PDB entry 8VK7 | electron microscopy, 3.09 A resolution | chains A and T of the 35 polymer chains in the assembly

== Chain A ==
Molecule: 23S ribosomal RNA
Source organism: Mycolicibacterium smegmatis MC2 155
Sequence (3120 nucleotides; numbered 1 to 3120; the number before each row is that of its first residue):
     1 UAAGUGUUUAAGGGCGCAUGGUGGAUGCCUUGGCACUGGGAGCCGAUGAA
    51 GGACGUAGGAGGCUGCGAUAAGCCUCGGGGAGCUGUCAACCGAGCGUUGA
   101 UCCGAGGAUGUCCGAAUGGGGAAACCCGGCACGAGUGAUGUCGUGUCACC
   151 AGGCGCUGAAUAUAUAGGCGUCUGGGGGGAACGCGGGGAAGUGAAACAUC
   201 UCAGUACCCGUAGGAAGAGAAAACAAAAUGUGAUUCCGUGAGUAGUGGCG
   251 AGCGAAAGCGGAGGAUGGCUAAACCGUAUGCAUGUGAUACCGGGUAGGGG
   301 UUGUGUGUGCGGGGUUGUGGGACCUAUCUUUCCGGCUCUACCUGGCUGGA
   351 GGGCAGUGAGAAAAUGUUGUGGUUAGCGGAAAUGGCUUGGGAUGGCCUGC
   401 CGUAGACGGUGAGAGCCCGGUACGUGAAAACCCGACGUCUGUCUUGAUGG
   451 UGUUCCCGAGUAGCAGCGGGCCCGUGGAAUCUGCUGUGAAUCUGCCGGGA
   501 CCACCCGGUAAGCCUGAAUACUUCCCAGUGACCGAUAGCGGAUUAGUACC
   551 GUGAGGGAAUGGUGAAAAGUACCCCGGGAGGGGAGUGAAAGAGUACCUGA
   601 AACCGUGCGCUUACAAUCCGUCAGAGCCCUCGACGUGUCGUGGGGUGAUG
   651 GCGUGCCUUUUGAAGAAUGAGCCUGCGAGUCAGGGACAUGUCGCGAGGUU
   701 AACCCGGGUGGGGUAGCCGCAGCGAAAGCGAGUCUGAAUAGGGCGUAUCC
   751 ACACAAGAGUGUGUGGUGUAGUGGUGUGUUCUGGACCCGAAGCGGAGUGA
   801 UCUACCCAUGGCCAGGGUGAAGCGCGGGUAAGACCGCGUGGAGGCCCGAA
   851 CCCACUUAGGUUGAAGACUGAGGGGAUGAGCUGUGGGUAGGGGUGAAAGG
   901 CCAAUCAAACUCCGUGAUAGCUGGUUCUCCCCGAAAUGCAUUUAGGUGCA
   951 GCGUCGCAUGUUUCUUGCCGGAGGUAGAGCUACUGGAUGGCCGAUGGGCC
  1001 CCACAGGGUUACUGACGUCAGCCAAACUCCGAAUGCCGGUAAGUCCAAGA
  1051 GUGCGGCAGUGAGACGGCGGGGGAUAAGCUCCGUGCGUCGAGAGGGAAAC
  1101 AGCCCAGAUCGCCGGCUAAGGCCCCUAAGCGUGUGCUAAGUGGAAAAGGA
  1151 UGUGCAGUCGCGAAGACAACCAGGAGGUUGGCUUAGAAGCAGCCACCCUU
  1201 GAAAGAGUGCGUAAUAGCUCACUGGUCAAGUGAUUGUGCGCCGAUAAUGU
  1251 AGCGGGGCUCAAGCACACCGCCGAAGCCGCGGCAGCCAACGUGUUGGCUG
  1301 GGUAGGGGAGCGUCCUGCAUCCGGUGAAGCCGCCGAGUGAUCGAGUGGUG
  1351 GAGGGUGUGGGAGUGAGAAUGCAGGCAUGAGUAGCGAUUAGGCAAGUGAG
  1401 AACCUUGCCCGCCGAAAGACCAAGGGUUCCUGGGCCAGGCCAGUCCGCCC
  1451 AGGGUGAGUCGGGACCUAAGGCGAGGCCGACAGGCGUAGUCGAUGGACAA
  1501 CGGGUUGAUAUUCCCGUACCCGUGUAUGUGCGUCCAUGAUGAAUCAGCGG
  1551 UACUAACCAUCCAAAACCACCGUGACCGCACCUUUCGGGGUGUGGCGUUG
  1601 GUGGGGCUGCAUGGGACCUUCGUUGGUAGUAGUCAAGCGAUGGGGUGACG
  1651 CAGGAAGGUAGCCGUACCGGUCAGUGGUAAUACCGGGGUAAGCCUGUAGG
  1701 GAGUCAGAUAGGUAAAUCCGUCUGGCAUAUAUCCUGAGAGGUGAUGCAUA
  1751 GCCGAGUGAGGCGAAUUCGGUGAUCCUAUGCUGCCGAGAAAAGCCUCUAG
  1801 CGAGGACAUACACGGCCCGUACCCCAAACCAACACAGGUGGUCAGGUAGA
  1851 GAAUACUAAGGCGUACGAGUGAACUAUGGUUAAGGAACUCGGCAAAAUGC
  1901 CCCCGUAACUUCGGGAGAAGGGGGACCCACAUGGCGUGUAAGCCUUUACG
  1951 GCCCAAGCGUGAGUGGGUGGCACAAACCAGUGAGAAGCGACUGUUUACUA
  2001 AAAACACAGGUCCGUGCGAAGUCGCAAGACGAUGUAUACGGACUGACGCC
  2051 UGCCCGGUGCUGGAAGGUUAAGAGGACCCGUUAACUCCCUUUGGGGGUGA
  2101 AGCGGAGAAUUUAAGCCCCAGUAAACGGCGGUGGUAACUAUAACCAUCCU
  2151 AAGGUAGCGAAAUUCCUUGUCGGGUAAGUUCCGACCUGCACGAAUGGCGU
  2201 AACGACUUCUCAACUGUCUCAACCAUAGACUCGGCGAAAUUGCACUACGA
  2251 GUAAAGAUGCUCGUUACGCGCGGCAGGACGAAAAGACCCCGGGACCUUCA
  2301 CUACAACUUGGUAUUGGUGCUCGAUACGGUUUGUGUAGGAUAGGUGGGAG
  2351 ACUGUGAAGCUCACACGCCAGUGUGGGUGGAGUCGUUGUUGAAAUACCAC
  2401 UCUGAUCGUAUUGGGCCUCUAACCUCGGACCGUAUAUCCGGUUCAGGGAC
  2451 AGUGCCUGGUGGGUAGUUUAACUGGGGCGGUUGCCUCCUAAAAUGUAACG
  2501 GAGGCGCCCAAAGGUUCCCUCAACCUGGACGGCAAUCAGGUGUUGAGUGU
  2551 AAGUGCACAAGGGAGCUUGACUGCGAGACGGACAUGUCGAGCAGGGACGA
  2601 AAGUCGGGACUAGUGAUCCGGCACCUCUGAGUGGAAGGGGUGUCGCUCAA
  2651 CGGAUAAAAGGUACCCCGGGGAUAACAGGCUGAUCUUCCCCAAGAGUCCA
  2701 UAUCGACGGGAUGGUUUGGCACCUCGAUGUCGGCUCGUCGCAUCCUGGGG
  2751 CUGGAGCAGGUCCCAAGGGUUGGGCUGUUCGCCCAUUAAAGCGGCACGCG
  2801 AGCUGGGUUUAGAACGUCGUGAGACAGUUCGGUCUCUAUCCGCCGCGCGC
  2851 GUCAGAAGCUUGAGGAAACCUGUCCCUAGUACGAGAGGACCGGGACGGAC
  2901 GAACCUCUGGUAUACCAGUUGUCCCACCAGGGGCACGGCUGGAUAGCCAC
  2951 GUUCGGACAGGAUAACCGCUGAAAGCAUCUAAGCGGGAAACCUCUUCCAA
  3001 GACCAGGCUUCUCACCCUCUAGGAGGGAUAAGGCCCCCCGCAGACCACGG
  3051 GAUUGAUAGACCAGACCUGGAAGCCUAGUAAUAGGUGCAGGGAACUGGCA
  3101 CUAACCGGCCGAAAACUUAC
Unresolved in the structure: 1, 1546-1619, 2056-2150

== Chain T ==
Protein: 50S Ribosomal Protein L22
Source organism: Mycolicibacterium smegmatis MC2 155
Reference sequence: A0QSD6 (RL22_MYCS2); numbering as in UniProt (aligned over 1-153)
Sequence (153 residues; each row starts with the number of its first residue):
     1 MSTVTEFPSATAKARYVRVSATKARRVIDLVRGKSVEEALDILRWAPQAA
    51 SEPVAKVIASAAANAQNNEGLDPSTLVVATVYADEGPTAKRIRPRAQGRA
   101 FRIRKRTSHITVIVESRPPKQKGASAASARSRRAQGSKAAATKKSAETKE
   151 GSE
Unresolved in the structure: 1-5, 120-153

== Chain A / chain T interface ==
Pairs across the interface (87; chain A residue first):
  G20(A) / Asp-84(T)  hydrogen bond to the base
  G21(A) / Arg-15(T)  phosphate contact
  G21(A) / Asp-84(T)  sugar contact
  G21(A) / Glu-85(T)  hydrogen bond to the sugar
  G21(A) / His-109(T)  phosphate contact
  U22(A) / Glu-85(T)  sugar contact
  U22(A) / Gly-86(T)  sugar contact
  U22(A) / Pro-87(T)  phosphate contact
  U22(A) / His-109(T)  salt bridge to the phosphate
  G23(A) / Pro-87(T)  phosphate contact
  C574(A) / Asn-67(T)  sugar contact
  C575(A) / Ser-60(T)  sugar contact
  C575(A) / Ala-63(T)  sugar contact
  G576(A) / Lys-56(T)  hydrogen bond to the phosphate
  G577(A) / Lys-56(T)  salt bridge to the phosphate
  G578(A) / Lys-56(T)  base contact
  G580(A) / Lys-13(T)  hydrogen bond to the sugar
  G580(A) / Ala-14(T)  sugar contact
  G580(A) / Arg-15(T)  hydrogen bond to the sugar
  G580(A) / Ser-60(T)  base contact
  G581(A) / Ala-12(T)  sugar contact
  G581(A) / Lys-13(T)  hydrogen bond to the sugar
  G581(A) / Arg-15(T)  phosphate contact
  G581(A) / Asn-64(T)  hydrogen bond to the base
  G582(A) / Thr-11(T)  sugar contact
  G582(A) / Lys-13(T)  salt bridge to the phosphate
  G582(A) / Asn-64(T)  hydrogen bond to the sugar
  G582(A) / Asn-68(T)  hydrogen bond to the sugar
  G583(A) / Asn-68(T)  sugar contact
  A595(A) / Tyr-16(T)  stacking on the base
  C604(A) / Arg-25(T)  hydrogen bond to the sugar
  G605(A) / Arg-25(T)  salt bridge to the phosphate
  G605(A) / Tyr-82(T)  sugar contact
  G605(A) / Ala-83(T)  sugar contact
  U606(A) / Arg-32(T)  sugar contact
  U606(A) / Tyr-82(T)  sugar contact
  G607(A) / Arg-32(T)  phosphate contact
  U862(A) / Arg-95(T)  sugar contact
  U862(A) / Ala-96(T)  phosphate contact
  U862(A) / Arg-99(T)  sugar contact
  U862(A) / Phe-101(T)  sugar contact
  G863(A) / Arg-95(T)  salt bridge to the phosphate
  G863(A) / Ala-96(T)  base contact
  G863(A) / Gln-97(T)  base contact
  G866(A) / Ala-96(T)  phosphate contact
  G866(A) / Gln-97(T)  hydrogen bond to the phosphate
  G866(A) / Gly-98(T)  base contact
  G1375(A) / Lys-90(T)  salt bridge to the phosphate
  C1376(A) / Thr-88(T)  phosphate contact
  C1376(A) / Lys-90(T)  salt bridge to the phosphate
  A1377(A) / Arg-106(T)  salt bridge to the phosphate
  G1381(A) / Ser-20(T)  hydrogen bond to the base
  G1381(A) / Thr-22(T)  hydrogen bond to the base
  G1381(A) / Lys-23(T)  base contact
  G1381(A) / Arg-106(T)  base contact
  C1436(A) / Arg-18(T)  hydrogen bond to the base
  A1437(A) / Arg-18(T)  phosphate contact
  A1437(A) / Arg-91(T)  sugar contact
  G1438(A) / Arg-91(T)  salt bridge to the phosphate
  G1438(A) / Lys-105(T)  phosphate contact
  C1440(A) / Arg-93(T)  hydrogen bond to the base
  A1832(A) / Pro-94(T)  base contact
  A1832(A) / Arg-95(T)  hydrogen bond to the base
  A1832(A) / Gly-98(T)  base contact
  A1832(A) / Arg-99(T)  hydrogen bond to the base
  A1832(A) / Ala-100(T)  base contact
  C1833(A) / Pro-94(T)  sugar contact
  G2233(A) / Gln-48(T)  hydrogen bond to the phosphate
  G2234(A) / Arg-26(T)  salt bridge to the phosphate
  G2234(A) / Gln-48(T)  phosphate contact
  G2234(A) / Ala-49(T)  hydrogen bond to the phosphate
  C2235(A) / Lys-23(T)  salt bridge to the phosphate
  C2235(A) / Lys-105(T)  sugar contact
  G2236(A) / Ser-20(T)  hydrogen bond to the phosphate
  G2236(A) / Lys-23(T)  hydrogen bond to the base
  G2236(A) / Ile-103(T)  phosphate contact
  G2236(A) / Arg-104(T)  phosphate contact
  G2236(A) / Lys-105(T)  salt bridge to the phosphate
  A2237(A) / Arg-95(T)  hydrogen bond to the base
  A2237(A) / Phe-101(T)  sugar contact
  A2237(A) / Arg-102(T)  hydrogen bond to the sugar
  A2237(A) / Ile-103(T)  phosphate contact
  A2237(A) / Arg-104(T)  salt bridge to the phosphate
  A2237(A) / Arg-106(T)  salt bridge to the phosphate
  A2238(A) / Phe-101(T)  sugar contact
  A2238(A) / Arg-104(T)  salt bridge to the phosphate
  U2837(A) / Arg-95(T)  base contact
Other interface residues (no listed pair), chain A (41 interface residues in all): U861, A865, G1439
Other interface residues (no listed pair), chain T (49 interface residues in all): Val-19, Pro-47, Ala-50, Ala-59

== In short ==
The interface between chain A and chain T involves 41 residues on one side and 49 on the other; the contacts
include 23 hydrogen bonds, 15 salt bridges and 1 aromatic stacking contact. Polar contacts include
G20(A)/Asp-84(T), G581(A)/Asn-64(T) and G1381(A)/Ser-20(T).
Chain A is 23S ribosomal RNA and chain T is 50S Ribosomal Protein L22, both from Mycolicibacterium smegmatis
MC2 155; the structure, Structure of Mycobacterium smegmatis 50S ribosomal subunit bound to HflX:50S-HflX-B,
was determined by electron microscopy together with 8VIO, 8VK0, 8VKI, 8VKW, 8VPK, 8VR4, 8VR8 and 8VRL from the
same study.
